Entry 8BEP (electron microscopy, 2.29 A resolution); this record covers chains A and P of the 8 polymer chains in the assembly.

Chain A:
Name: Probable mitochondrial-processing peptidase subunit alpha-1, mitochondrial
From: Arabidopsis thaliana
UniProtKB: Q9ZU25 (MPPA1_ARATH); numbering as in UniProt (aligned over 1-503)
Sequence (503 residues; row label = number of the first residue in the row):
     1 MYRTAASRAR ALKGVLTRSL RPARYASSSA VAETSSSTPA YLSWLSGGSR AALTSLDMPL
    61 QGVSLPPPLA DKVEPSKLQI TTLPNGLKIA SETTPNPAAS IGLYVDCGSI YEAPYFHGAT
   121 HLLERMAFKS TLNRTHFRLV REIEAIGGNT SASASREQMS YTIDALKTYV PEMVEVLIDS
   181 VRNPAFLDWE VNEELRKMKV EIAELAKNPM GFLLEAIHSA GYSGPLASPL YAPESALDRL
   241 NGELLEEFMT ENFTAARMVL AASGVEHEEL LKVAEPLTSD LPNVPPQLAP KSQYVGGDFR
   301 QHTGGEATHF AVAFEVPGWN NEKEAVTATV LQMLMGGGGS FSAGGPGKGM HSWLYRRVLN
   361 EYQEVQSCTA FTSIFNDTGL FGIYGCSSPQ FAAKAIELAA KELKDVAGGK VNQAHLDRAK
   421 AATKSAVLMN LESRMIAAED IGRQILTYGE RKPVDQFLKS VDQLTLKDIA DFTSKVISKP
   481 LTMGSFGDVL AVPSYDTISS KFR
Unresolved in the structure: 1-52, 503

Chain P:
Name: Cytochrome b-c1 complex subunit 7-2, mitochondrial
From: Arabidopsis thaliana
UniProtKB: F4JWS8 (QCR72_ARATH); residue numbers follow UniProt; this construct covers 1-122
Sequence (122 residues; numbered 1 to 122; the number before each row is that of its first residue):
     1 MASFLQRLVD PRKNFLARMH MKSVSNRLRR YGLRYDDLYD PLYDLDIKEA LNRLPREIVD
    61 ARNQRLMRAM DLSMKHEYLP DNLQAVQTPF RSYLQDMLAL VKRERAEREA LGALPLYQRT
   121 IP
Unresolved in the structure: 1-6

Chain A / chain P interface:
Pairs across the interface (10; chain A residue first):
  Thr135(A) with Glu107(P), hydrogen bond
  Phe137(A) with Glu107(P); Arg108(P); Leu111(P), hydrophobic; Ala113(P), hydrophobic
  Arg138(A) with Glu107(P)
  Arg141(A) with Leu111(P), hydrogen bond (side chain-backbone); Ala113(P)
  Trp189(A) with Arg53(P); Met97(P), hydrophobic
Also at the interface, not in a pair above, chain P (8 interface residues in all): Leu100, Glu104

Overview:
5 residues of chain A face 8 of chain P across their interface; the contacts include 2 hydrogen bonds. Polar
contacts include Thr135(A)-Glu107(P) and Arg141(A)-Leu111(P).
Here chain A is Probable mitochondrial-processing peptidase subunit alpha-1, mitochondrial and chain P is
Cytochrome b-c1 complex subunit 7-2, mitochondrial, both from Arabidopsis thaliana. Entry 8BEP (Cryo-EM
structure of the Arabidopsis thaliana I+III2 supercomplex (CIII MPP domain)) was determined by electron
microscopy, deposited together with 8BED, 8BEE, 8BEF, 8BEH, 8BEL, 8BPX, 8BQ5 and 8BQ6.
